PDB entry 8SR2 | electron microscopy, 2.36 A resolution | chains A and E of the 9 polymer chains in the assembly

== Chain A (and E) ==
Name: Particulate methane monooxygenase alpha subunit
Source organism: Methylococcus capsulatus str. Bath
Notes: EC 1.14.18.3; chain E of this document is another copy of the same molecule, construct and numbering; everything in this record applies to it too
UniProt: G1UBD1 (PMOB_METCA); residue numbers follow UniProt; this construct covers 1-414
Amino-acid sequence (414 residues; each row starts with the number of its first residue):
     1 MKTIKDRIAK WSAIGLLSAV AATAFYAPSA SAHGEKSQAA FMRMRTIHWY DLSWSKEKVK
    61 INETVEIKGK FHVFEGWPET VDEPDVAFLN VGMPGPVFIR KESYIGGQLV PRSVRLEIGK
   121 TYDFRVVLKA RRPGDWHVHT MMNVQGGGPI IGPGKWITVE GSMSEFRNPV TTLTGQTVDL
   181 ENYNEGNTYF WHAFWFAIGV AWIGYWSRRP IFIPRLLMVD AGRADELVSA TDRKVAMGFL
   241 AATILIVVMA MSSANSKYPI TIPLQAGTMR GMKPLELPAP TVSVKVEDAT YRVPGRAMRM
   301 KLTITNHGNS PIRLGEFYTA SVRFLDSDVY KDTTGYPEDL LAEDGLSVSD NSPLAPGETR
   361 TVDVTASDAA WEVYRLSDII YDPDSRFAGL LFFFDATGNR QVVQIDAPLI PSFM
Not modelled in the structure: 1-32
Metal / ion sites: Cu ion site 1: His33, His137, His139; Cu ion site 2: His48, His72
Residues lining bound ligands: diundecyl phosphatidyl choline (PLC): Ile244, Val248, Met251, Asn255, Thr261
Curated features (UniProtKB/Swiss-Prot):
  - binding site (Cu cation): His33, His48, His72, His137, His139
  - mutagenesis: His48 (H48N: Impairs activity of soluble pmoB construct), His137 (H137A: Abolishes activity of soluble pmoB construct; when associated with A-139), His139 (H139A: Abolishes activity of soluble pmoB construct; when associated with A-137)

== Chain A / chain E interface ==
Pairs across the interface (30; chain A residue first):
  Glu75(A) with Arg270(E), hydrogen bond (backbone-side chain)
  Gly76(A) with Arg270(E)
  Trp77(A) with Arg270(E)
  Glu79(A) with Gly267(E); Thr268(E), hydrogen bond
  Glu83(A) with Arg115(E), salt bridge; Arg270(E), salt bridge
  Ile118(A) with Arg270(E)
  Ile380(A) with Ile262(E), hydrophobic; Pro263(E)
  Tyr381(A) with Pro263(E)
  Asp382(A) with Pro263(E); Gln265(E), hydrogen bond (backbone-side chain)
  Pro383(A) with Pro263(E); Leu264(E); Gln265(E); Ala266(E), hydrogen bond (backbone-backbone)
  Asp384(A) with Arg112(E), salt bridge; Gln265(E); Ala266(E)
  Ser385(A) with Gln265(E), hydrogen bond (backbone-side chain)
  Arg386(A) with Arg112(E); Thr268(E); Met269(E)
  Pro411(A) with Leu173(E)
  Phe413(A) with Leu173(E), hydrophobic; Ile260(E), hydrophobic
  Met414(A) with Leu173(E); Thr174(E); Gly175(E), hydrogen bond (side chain-backbone)
Other interface residues (no listed pair), chain A (17 interface residues in all): Ile410
Other interface residues (no listed pair), chain E (16 interface residues in all): Thr172

== Summary ==
17 residues of chain A face 16 of chain E across their interface; the contacts include 6 hydrogen bonds and 3
salt bridges. Among the polar pairs are Glu83(A)-Arg115(E), Glu83(A)-Arg270(E) and Asp384(A)-Arg112(E).
Ligands of chain A: diundecyl phosphatidyl choline.
Both chains are Particulate methane monooxygenase alpha subunit (Methylococcus capsulatus str. Bath). Entry
8SR2 (particulate methane monooxygenase incubated with 4,4,4-trifluorobutanol) was determined by electron
microscopy (same publication as 8SR5, 8SQW, 8SR1, 8SR4 and 8OYI).
